Entry 7FJN (electron microscopy, 3.25 A resolution); this record covers chains A and J of the 7 polymer chains in the assembly.

== Chain A ==
Protein: Spike glycoprotein, Envelope glycoprotein
From: Severe acute respiratory syndrome coronavirus 2
UniProtKB: chimeric construct of P0DTC2, M1E1E4: residues 16-1208 from P0DTC2 (SPIKE_SARS2) positions 16-1208 (same numbers); residues 1211-1238 from M1E1E4 positions 1-28 (UniProt number = residue number - 1210)
Chain sequence (1280 residues; numbered 16 to 1298; 3 numbers in that range are skipped by the numbering (no residue carries them; nothing is unmodelled there); the number before each row is that of its first residue):
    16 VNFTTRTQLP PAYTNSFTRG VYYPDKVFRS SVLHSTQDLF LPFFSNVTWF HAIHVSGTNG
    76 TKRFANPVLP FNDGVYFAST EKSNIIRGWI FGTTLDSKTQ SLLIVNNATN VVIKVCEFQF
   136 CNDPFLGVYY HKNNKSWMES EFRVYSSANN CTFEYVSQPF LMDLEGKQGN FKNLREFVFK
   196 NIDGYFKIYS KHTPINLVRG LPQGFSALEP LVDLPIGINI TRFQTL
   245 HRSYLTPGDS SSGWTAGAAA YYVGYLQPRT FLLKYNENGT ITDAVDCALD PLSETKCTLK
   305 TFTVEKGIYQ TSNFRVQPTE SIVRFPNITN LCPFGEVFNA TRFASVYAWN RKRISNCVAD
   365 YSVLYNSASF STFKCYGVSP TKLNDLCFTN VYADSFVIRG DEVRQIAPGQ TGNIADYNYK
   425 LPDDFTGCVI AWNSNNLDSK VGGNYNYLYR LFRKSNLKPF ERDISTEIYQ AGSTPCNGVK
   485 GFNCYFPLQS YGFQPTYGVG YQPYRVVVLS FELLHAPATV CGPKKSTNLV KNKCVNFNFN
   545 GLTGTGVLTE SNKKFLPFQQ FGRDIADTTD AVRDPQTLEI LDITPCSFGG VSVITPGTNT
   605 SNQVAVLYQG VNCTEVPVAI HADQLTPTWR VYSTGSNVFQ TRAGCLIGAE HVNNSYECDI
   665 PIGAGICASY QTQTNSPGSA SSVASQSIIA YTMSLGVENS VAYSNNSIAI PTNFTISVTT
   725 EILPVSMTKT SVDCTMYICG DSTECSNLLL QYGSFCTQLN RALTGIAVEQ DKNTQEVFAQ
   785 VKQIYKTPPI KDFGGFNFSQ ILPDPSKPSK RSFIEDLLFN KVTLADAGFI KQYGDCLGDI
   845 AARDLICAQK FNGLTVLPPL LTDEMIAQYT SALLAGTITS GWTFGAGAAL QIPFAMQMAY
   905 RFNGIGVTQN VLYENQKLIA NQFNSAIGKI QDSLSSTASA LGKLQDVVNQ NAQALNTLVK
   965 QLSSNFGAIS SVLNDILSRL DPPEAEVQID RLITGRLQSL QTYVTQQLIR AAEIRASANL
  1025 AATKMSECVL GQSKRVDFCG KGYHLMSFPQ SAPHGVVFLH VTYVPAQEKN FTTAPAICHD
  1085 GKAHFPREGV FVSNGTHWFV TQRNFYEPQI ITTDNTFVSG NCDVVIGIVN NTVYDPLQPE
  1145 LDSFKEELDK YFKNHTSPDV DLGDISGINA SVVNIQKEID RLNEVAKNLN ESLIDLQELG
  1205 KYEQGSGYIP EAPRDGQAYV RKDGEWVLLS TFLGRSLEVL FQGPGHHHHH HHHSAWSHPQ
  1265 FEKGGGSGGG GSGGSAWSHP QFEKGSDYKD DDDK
Not modelled in the structure: 16-26, 67-80, 144-164, 173-185, 245-262, 621-640, 677-688, 812, 828-853, 1148-1298
Disulfides: C336-C361, C379-C432, C391-C525, C480-C488, C617-C649, C1082-C1126
Covalent attachments: N-acetylglucosamine (NAG) linked to N282, N616, N657, N709, N717, N801, N1074, N1134
Sequence notes: variant F18 (Leu in P0DTC2), A80 (Asp in P0DTC2), G215 (Asp in P0DTC2), N417 (Lys in P0DTC2), K484 (Glu in P0DTC2), Y501 (Asn in P0DTC2), G614 (Asp in P0DTC2), V701 (Ala in P0DTC2); engineered mutation T305 (Ser in P0DTC2), G682 (Arg in P0DTC2), S683 (Arg in P0DTC2), S685 (Arg in P0DTC2), P986 (Lys in P0DTC2), P987 (Val in P0DTC2); linker (1209-1210); expression tag (1239-1298)
Curated features (UniProtKB/Swiss-Prot):
  - region: N280 to C301 (Putative superantigen), R403 to D405 (Integrin-binding motif), N448 to F456 (Immunodominant HLA epitope recognized by the CD8+), P681, A684 (Putative superantigen), S816 to Y837 (Fusion peptide 1), K835 to F855 (Fusion peptide 2), D1163 to E1202 (Heptad repeat 2)
  - site: R815, S816 (Cleavage)
  - glycosylation: N17 (N-linked (GlcNAc...) (complex) asparagine), N61 (N-linked (GlcNAc...) (hybrid) asparagine), N74 (N-linked (GlcNAc...) (complex) asparagine), N122 (N-linked (GlcNAc...) (hybrid) asparagine), N149 (N-linked (GlcNAc...) (complex) asparagine), N165 (N-linked (GlcNAc...) (complex) asparagine), N234 (N-linked (GlcNAc...) (high mannose) asparagine), N282 (N-linked (GlcNAc...) (complex) asparagine), T323 (O-linked (GalNAc) threonine), S325 (O-linked (HexNAc...) serine), N331 (N-linked (GlcNAc...) (complex) asparagine), N343 (N-linked (GlcNAc...) (complex) asparagine), N603 (N-linked (GlcNAc...) (hybrid) asparagine), N616 (N-linked (GlcNAc...) (complex) asparagine), N657 (N-linked (GlcNAc...) (complex) asparagine), T676 (O-linked (GlcNAc...) threonine), T678 (O-linked (GlcNAc...) threonine), N709 (N-linked (GlcNAc...) (high mannose) asparagine), N717 (N-linked (GlcNAc...) (hybrid) asparagine), N801 (N-linked (GlcNAc...) (hybrid) asparagine) and 6 more in UniProt

== Chain J ==
Protein: T6 light chain
From: Homo sapiens
Chain sequence (113 residues; numbered 1 to 113; the number before each row is that of its first residue):
     1 QIVLTQSPSS LAVSVGEKVT LSCKSSQSLL YSNNQKNYLA WYQQKSGRSP KLLLHWTSTR
    61 ESGVPDRFTG SGSGTDFTLT ISSVKAEDLA VYYCQQYYTY PWTFGGGTKL EIK
Disulfides: C23-C94

== Chain A / chain J interface ==
Contacting residue pairs - 10 pairs, chain A then chain J:
  S477(A) - Y38(J)
  S477(A) - Y97(J)  hydrogen bond
  T478(A) - Y98(J)  hydrogen bond (side chain-backbone)
  T478(A) - T99(J)
  T478(A) - Y100(J)
  P479(A) - Y31(J)  hydrophobic
  P479(A) - Y98(J)
  N481(A) - Y31(J)  hydrogen bond
  F486(A) - Y100(J)  hydrophobic
  N487(A) - Y100(J)  hydrogen bond
Also at the interface, not in a pair above, chain A (7 interface residues in all): C480
Also at the interface, not in a pair above, chain J (7 interface residues in all): N33

== In short ==
The chain A/chain J interface involves 7 residues from each chain, with 4 hydrogen bonds. Polar contacts
include S477(A)-Y97(J), T478(A)-Y98(J) and N481(A)-Y31(J). Covalently linked N-acetylglucosamine: at N282(A),
N616(A), N657(A), N709(A), N717(A) and N801(A) and 2 more.
Here chain A is Spike glycoprotein, Envelope glycoprotein (Severe acute respiratory syndrome coronavirus 2)
and chain J is T6 light chain (Homo sapiens). Entry 7FJN (Cryo-EM structure of South African (B.1.351)
SARS-CoV-2 spike glycoprotein in complex with two T6 Fab) was determined by electron microscopy together with
7FJS and 7FJO from the same study.
